PDB entry 7TKB | electron microscopy, 6.30 A resolution (low resolution: residue-level contacts below are approximate; hydrogen-bond / salt-bridge calls are withheld) | chains G and I of the 27 polymer chains in the assembly

# Chain G
Molecule: ATP synthase subunit gamma
Source organism: Saccharomyces cerevisiae
UniProtKB: P38077 (ATPG_YEAST); residues 1-278 here correspond to UniProt positions 34-311 (UniProt number = residue number + 33)
Sequence (278 residues; each row starts with the number of its first residue):
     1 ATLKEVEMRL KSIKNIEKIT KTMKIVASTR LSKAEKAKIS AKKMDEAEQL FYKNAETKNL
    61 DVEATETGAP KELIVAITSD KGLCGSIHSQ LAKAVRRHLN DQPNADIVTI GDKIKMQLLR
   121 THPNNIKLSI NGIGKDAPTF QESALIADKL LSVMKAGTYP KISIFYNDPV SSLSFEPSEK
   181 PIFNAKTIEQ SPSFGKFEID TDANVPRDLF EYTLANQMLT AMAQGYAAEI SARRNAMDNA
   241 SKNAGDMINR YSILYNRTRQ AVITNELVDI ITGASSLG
Not modelled in the structure: 60-70, 277-278

# Chain I
Molecule: ATP synthase subunit epsilon
Source organism: Saccharomyces cerevisiae
UniProtKB: P21306 (ATP5E_YEAST); residues 1-61 here correspond to UniProt positions 2-62 (UniProt number = residue number + 1)
Sequence (61 residues; each row starts with the number of its first residue):
     1 SAWRKAGISY AAYLNVAAQA IRSSLKTELQ TASVLNRSQT DAFYTQYKNG TAASEPTPIT
    61 K
Not modelled in the structure: 1-7, 24-26, 50-52
Curated features (UniProtKB/Swiss-Prot):
  - modified residue: Thr51 (Phosphothreonine)

# Interface between chain G and chain I
Contacting residue pairs (16):
  Pro123(G) - Asn49(I)
  Pro123(G) - Ala53(I)
  Asn124(G) - Asn49(I)
  Ile126(G) - Lys48(I)
  Ile126(G) - Asn49(I)
  Ile126(G) - Ala53(I)
  Lys127(G) - Tyr47(I)
  Lys127(G) - Lys48(I)
  Leu128(G) - Tyr47(I)
  Ser129(G) - Tyr44(I)
  Ser129(G) - Thr45(I)
  Ile130(G) - Tyr44(I)
  Asn131(G) - Phe43(I)
  Asn131(G) - Tyr44(I)
  Phe140(G) - Arg37(I)
  Gln141(G) - Arg37(I)
Interface residues without a listed pair, chain G (12 interface residues in all): Asn125, Thr139
Interface residues without a listed pair, chain I (10 interface residues in all): Ala42, Gln46

# In short
12 residues of chain G face 10 of chain I across their interface.
Here chain G is ATP synthase subunit gamma and chain I is ATP synthase subunit epsilon, both from
Saccharomyces cerevisiae. Entry 7TKB (Yeast ATP synthase State 1catalytic(f) with 10 mM ATP backbone model)
was determined by electron microscopy (same publication as 7TJS, 7TJT, 7TJU, 7TJV, 7TJW, 7TJX and 30 further
entries).
